Entry 5DRT (X-ray diffraction, 2.69 A resolution); this record covers chain A.

Chain A:
Molecule: Histone-lysine N-methyltransferase, H3 lysine-79 specific
From: Homo sapiens
Notes: EC 2.1.1.43
Reference sequence: Q8TEK3 (DOT1L_HUMAN); numbering as in UniProt (aligned over 2-333)
Sequence (334 residues; row label = number of the first residue in the row; numbering starts at 0):
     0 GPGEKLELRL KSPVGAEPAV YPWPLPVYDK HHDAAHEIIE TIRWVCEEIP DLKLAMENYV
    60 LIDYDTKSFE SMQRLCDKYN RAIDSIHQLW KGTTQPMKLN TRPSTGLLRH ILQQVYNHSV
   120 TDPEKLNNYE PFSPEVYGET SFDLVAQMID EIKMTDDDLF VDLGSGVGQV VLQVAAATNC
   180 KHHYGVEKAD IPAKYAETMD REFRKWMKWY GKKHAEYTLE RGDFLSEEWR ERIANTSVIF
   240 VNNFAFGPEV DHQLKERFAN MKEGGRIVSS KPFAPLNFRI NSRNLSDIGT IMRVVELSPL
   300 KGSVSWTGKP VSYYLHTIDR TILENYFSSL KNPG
Not modelled in the structure: 0-4, 92-98, 126-130, 302-303, 333
Construct notes: expression tag (0-1); cloning artifact (333)
Curated features (UniProtKB/Swiss-Prot):
  - binding site (S-adenosyl-L-methionine): Y136 to T139, F159 to Q168, E186, D222, F223
  - modified residue: S297 (Phosphoserine)
  - natural variant: C45 (C45G: Found in a patient with developmental delay and intellectual disability; uncertain significance), T100 (T100M: Found in a patient with developmental delay and intellectual disability), E123 (E123K: Found in patients with developmental delay and intellectual disability), E129 (E129K: Found in a patient with developmental delay and intellectual disability)
  - mutagenesis: G163 to G165 (Abolishes methyltransferase activity), N241 (N241A/D: Loss of activity), Y312 (Y312A: Loss of activity; Y312F: No effect)
Small-molecule neighbours: 5EG (2-({5-[(2-chlorophenoxy)methyl]-1H-tetrazol-1-yl}acetyl)-N-(4-chlorophenyl)hydrazinecarboxamide): F131, S132, P133, Y136, S140, V144, M147, D161, G163, S164, G165, V166, G167, Q168, V169, F239, V240, N241, V267, S268, S269, Y312
What the authors report for this chain:
  - conformationally variable residues (loop rearrangement): N126 to S140, L143, M147, F239, Y312
  - binding site for 5EG: M147, D161, G163, S164, G165, Q168, F239, N241, Y312

Summary:
Ligands of chain A: compound 5EG. UniProt lists 17 S-adenosyl-L-methionine-binding residues and 5 mutagenesis
sites. From the paper: a binding site for 5EG at M147, D161 and G163 among others; conformational variability
at N126, L143 and M147 among others.
Chain A is Histone-lysine N-methyltransferase, H3 lysine-79 specific (Homo sapiens); the structure, Crystal
structure of Dot1L in complex with inhibitor CPD2
[2-(2-(5-((2-chlorophenoxy)methyl)-1H-tetrazol-1-yl)acetyl)-N-(4-chlorophenyl)hydrazinecarboxamide], was
determined by X-ray diffraction (same publication as 5DRY, 5DSX and 5DT2).
